8Q9T - chains A and D of the 5 polymer chains in the assembly; structure by electron microscopy, 2.84 A resolution.

== Chain A ==
Molecule: Antiviral helicase SKI2
From: Saccharomyces cerevisiae
UniProt: P35207 (SKI2_YEAST); residue numbers follow UniProt; this construct covers 1-1287
Amino-acid sequence (1287 residues; row label = number of the first residue in the row):
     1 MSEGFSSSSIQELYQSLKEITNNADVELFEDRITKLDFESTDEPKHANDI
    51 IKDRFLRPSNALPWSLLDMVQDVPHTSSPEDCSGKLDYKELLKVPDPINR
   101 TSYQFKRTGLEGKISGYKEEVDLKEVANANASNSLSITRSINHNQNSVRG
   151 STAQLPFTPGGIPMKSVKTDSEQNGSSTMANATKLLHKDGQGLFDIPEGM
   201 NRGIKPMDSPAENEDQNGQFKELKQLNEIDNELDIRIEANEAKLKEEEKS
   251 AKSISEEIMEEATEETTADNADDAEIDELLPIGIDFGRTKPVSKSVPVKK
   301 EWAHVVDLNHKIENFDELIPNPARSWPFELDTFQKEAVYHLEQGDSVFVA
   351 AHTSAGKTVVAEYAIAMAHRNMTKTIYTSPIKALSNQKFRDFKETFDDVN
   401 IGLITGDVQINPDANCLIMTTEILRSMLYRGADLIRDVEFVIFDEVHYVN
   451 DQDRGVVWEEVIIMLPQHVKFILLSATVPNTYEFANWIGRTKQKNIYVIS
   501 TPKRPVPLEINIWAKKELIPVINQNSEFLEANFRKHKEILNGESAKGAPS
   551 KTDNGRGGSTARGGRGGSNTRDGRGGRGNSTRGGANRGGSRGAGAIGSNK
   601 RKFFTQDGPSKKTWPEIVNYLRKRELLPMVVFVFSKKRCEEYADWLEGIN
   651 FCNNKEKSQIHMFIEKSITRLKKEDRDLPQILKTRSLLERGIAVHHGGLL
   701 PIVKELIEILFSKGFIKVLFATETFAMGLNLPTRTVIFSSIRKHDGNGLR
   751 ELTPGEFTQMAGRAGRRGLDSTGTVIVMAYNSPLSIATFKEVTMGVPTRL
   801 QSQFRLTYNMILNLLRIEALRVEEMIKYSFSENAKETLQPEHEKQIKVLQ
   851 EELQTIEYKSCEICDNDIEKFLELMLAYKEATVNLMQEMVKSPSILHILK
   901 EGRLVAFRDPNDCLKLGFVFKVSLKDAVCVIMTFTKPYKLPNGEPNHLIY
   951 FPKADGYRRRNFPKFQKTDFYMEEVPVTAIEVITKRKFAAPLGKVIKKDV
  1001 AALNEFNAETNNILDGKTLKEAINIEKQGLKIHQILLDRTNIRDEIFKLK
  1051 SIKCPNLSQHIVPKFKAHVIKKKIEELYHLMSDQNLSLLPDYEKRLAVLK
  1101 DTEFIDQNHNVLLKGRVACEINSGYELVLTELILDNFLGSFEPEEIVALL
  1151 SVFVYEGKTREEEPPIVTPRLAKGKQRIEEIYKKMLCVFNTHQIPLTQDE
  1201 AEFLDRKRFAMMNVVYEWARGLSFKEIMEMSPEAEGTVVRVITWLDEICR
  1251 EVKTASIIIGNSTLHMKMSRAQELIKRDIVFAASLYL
Unresolved in the structure: 1-11, 20-29, 38-46, 74-86, 125, 164-176, 208-222, 231-269, 282-300, 307-314, 514, 540-609, 746, 781, 1023

== Chain D ==
Molecule: Antiviral protein SKI8
From: Saccharomyces cerevisiae
UniProt: Q02793 (SKI8_YEAST); residues 1-397 here = UniProt positions 1-397
Amino-acid sequence (397 residues; numbered 1 to 397; the number before each row is that of its first residue):
     1 MSKVFIATANAGKAHDADIFSVSACNSFTVSCSGDGYLKVWDNKLLDNEN
    51 PKDKSYSHFVHKSGLHHVDVLQAIERDAFELCLVATTSFSGDLLFYRITR
   101 EDETKKVIFEKLDLLDSDMKKHSFWALKWGASNDRLLSHRLVATDVKGTT
   151 YIWKFHPFADESNSLTLNWSPTLELQGTVESPMTPSQFATSVDISERGLI
   201 ATGFNNGTVQISELSTLRPLYNFESQHSMINNSNSIRSVKFSPQGSLLAI
   251 AHDSNSFGCITLYETEFGERIGSLSVPTHSSQASLGEFAHSSWVMSLSFN
   301 DSGETLCSAGWDGKLRFWDVKTKERITTLNMHCDDIEIEEDILAVDEHGD
   351 SLAEPGVFDVKFLKKGWRSGMGADLNESLCCVCLDRSIRWFREAGGK
Unresolved in the structure: 1-2, 45-49, 74-79, 99-108, 132-137, 158-169, 226-230, 277-286, 333-342, 368-376, 392-397

== Chain A / chain D interface ==
Contacting residue pairs (10):
  P1165(A) - Y221(D)
  P1165(A) - E266(D)
  I1166(A) - Y221(D)
  V1167(A) - L220(D)
  V1167(A) - Y221(D)
  V1167(A) - N222(D)  hydrogen bond (backbone-backbone)
  Y1216(A) - N222(D)  hydrogen bond
  R1220(A) - P182(D)  hydrogen bond (side chain-backbone)
  R1220(A) - M183(D)
  M1230(A) - R218(D)
Interface residues without a listed pair, chain A (10 interface residues in all): T1168, P1169, E1217, E1229
Interface residues without a listed pair, chain D (9 interface residues in all): T184, P219

== Summary ==
10 residues of chain A and 9 residues of chain D are in contact; the contacts include 3 hydrogen bonds. Among
the polar pairs are Y1216(A)-N222(D), R1220(A)-P182(D) and V1167(A)-N222(D).
Here chain A is Antiviral helicase SKI2 and chain D is Antiviral protein SKI8, both from Saccharomyces
cerevisiae. Entry 8Q9T (CryoEM structure of a S. Cerevisiae Ski238 complex bound to RNA) was determined by
electron microscopy, deposited together with 8QCF, 8QCA and 8QCB.
